Entry 5T6D (X-ray diffraction, 2.10 A resolution); this record covers chain A.

# Chain A
Protein: Genome polyprotein
From: Norwalk virus
Notes: EC 3.6.1.15, 3.4.22.66, 2.7.7.48; fragment: Full Length
UniProt: Q83883 (POLG_NVN68); residues 1-181 here correspond to UniProt positions 1101-1281 (UniProt number = residue number + 1100)
Amino-acid sequence (188 residues; numbered -6 to 181; the number before each row is that of its first residue; numbers below 1 keep their minus sign (Met-6 is residue -6)):
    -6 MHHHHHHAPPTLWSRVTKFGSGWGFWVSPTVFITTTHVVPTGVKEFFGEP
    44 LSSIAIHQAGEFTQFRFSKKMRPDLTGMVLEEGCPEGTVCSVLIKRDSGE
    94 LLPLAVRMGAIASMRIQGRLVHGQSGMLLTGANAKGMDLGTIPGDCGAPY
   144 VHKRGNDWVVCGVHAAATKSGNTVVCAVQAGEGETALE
Not modelled in the structure: -6 to -3, 111, 173-181
Sequence notes: initiating methionine (-6); expression tag (-5 to 0)
Swiss-Prot annotation at these positions:
  - active site (For 3CLpro activity): His30, Glu54, Cys139
  - site: Glu181 (Cleavage)
Cystine bridges: Cys77-Cys154
Covalently attached groups: compound N38 linked to Cys139
Ligand contacts: N38 (3-cyclohexyl-N-{(2S)-1-hydroxy-3-[(3S)-2-oxopyrrolidin-3-yl]propan-2-yl}-N~2~-{[3-(4-methoxyphenoxy)propyl]sulfonyl}-L- alaninamide): His30, Glu54, Ile109, Gln110, Arg112, Val114, Thr134, Ile135, Pro136, Gly137, His157, Ala158, Ala159, Ala160, Thr161, Thr166, Val168
Reported in the primary citation:
  - binding site for N38: His30, Ile109, Gln110, Thr134, Cys139, His157, Ala158, Ala159, Ala160, Val168
  - catalytic residues: Cys139
  - catalytic residues: His30, Glu54 (citing earlier work)

# Overview
Compound N38 is covalently linked to Cys139. From UniProt: 3 active-site residues. The paper reports catalytic
residues Cys139, His30 and Glu54; a binding site for N38 at His30, Ile109 and Gln110 among others.
Chain A is Genome polyprotein (Norwalk virus); the structure, 2.10 A resolution structure of Norovirus 3CL
protease in complex with the dipeptidyl inhibitor 7l (hexagonal ..., was determined by X-ray diffraction,
deposited together with 5T6F and 5T6G.
